4YLU - chains A and B; structure by X-ray diffraction, 2.10 A resolution.

== Chain A (and B) ==
Molecule: ORF1a protein
Source organism: Middle East respiratory syndrome coronavirus
Notes: chain B of this document is another copy of the same molecule, construct and numbering; everything in this record applies to it too
Reference sequence: A0A0A7E693 (A0A0A7E693_9BETC); residues 1-306 here correspond to UniProt positions 3248-3553 (UniProt number = residue number + 3247)
Sequence (306 residues; row label = number of the first residue in the row):
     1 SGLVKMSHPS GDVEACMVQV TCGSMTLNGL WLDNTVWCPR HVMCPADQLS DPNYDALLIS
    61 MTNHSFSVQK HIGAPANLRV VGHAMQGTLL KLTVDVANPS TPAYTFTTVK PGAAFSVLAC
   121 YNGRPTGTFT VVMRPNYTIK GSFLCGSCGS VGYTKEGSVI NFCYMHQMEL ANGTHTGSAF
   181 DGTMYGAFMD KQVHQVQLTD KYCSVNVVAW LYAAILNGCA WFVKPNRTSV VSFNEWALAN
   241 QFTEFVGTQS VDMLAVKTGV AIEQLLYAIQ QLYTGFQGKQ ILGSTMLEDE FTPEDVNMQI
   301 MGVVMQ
Disordered / not traced: 305-306 (chain B: 303-306)
Small-molecule neighbours: R30 (N-{4-[(1H-benzotriazol-1-ylacetyl)(thiophen-3-ylmethyl)amino]phenyl}propanamide): Met25, His41, Leu49, Tyr54, Phe143, Leu144, Cys145, Ser147, Cys148, His166, Gln167, Met168, Glu169, Asp190, Lys191, Gln192
What the authors report for this chain:
  - binding site for R30: His41, Leu49, His166, Glu169
  - catalytic residues: His41, Cys148
  - self-association interface (contacts with another copy of this molecule); pairs are residue here / residue on that copy: His8-Thr128
  - contacts within the chain: His8-Lys155, Met43-Met61 (hydrophobic contact), Ala114-Val132 (hydrophobic contact), Val132-Glu290 (hydrophobic contact), Tyr137-Tyr185 (hydrophobic contact)

== Interface between chain A and chain B ==
Residue-residue contacts (76):
  Ser1(A) with Gly141(B); Ser142(B); Phe143(B), hydrogen bond (backbone-backbone); Glu169(B), hydrogen bond; Asn172(B); Gly173(B), hydrogen bond (side chain-backbone); His175(B), hydrogen bond (backbone-side chain)
  Gly2(A) with Gly141(B); Ser142(B), hydrogen bond (backbone-side chain); Gly173(B)
  Val4(A) with Phe129(B), hydrophobic; Lys140(B); Gly141(B); Ser142(B)
  Lys5(A) with Thr128(B); Phe129(B)
  Met6(A) with Gly127(B); Thr128(B); Phe129(B), hydrophobic; Ser142(B)
  Ser7(A) with Gly127(B); Thr128(B), hydrogen bond (backbone-backbone)
  Pro9(A) with Ser10(B); Glu14(B); Pro125(B); Thr126(B)
  Ser10(A) with Pro9(B); Ser10(B), hydrogen bond (backbone-side chain); Glu14(B), hydrogen bond (backbone-side chain)
  Gly11(A) with Gly11(B); Glu14(B), hydrogen bond (backbone-side chain)
  Glu14(A) with Pro9(B); Ser10(B), hydrogen bond (side chain-backbone); Gly11(B), hydrogen bond (side chain-backbone)
  Pro125(A) with Pro9(B), hydrophobic
  Thr126(A) with Pro9(B)
  Gly127(A) with Met6(B); Ser7(B); Pro9(B)
  Thr128(A) with Met6(B); Ser7(B), hydrogen bond (backbone-backbone); His8(B); Thr128(B)
  Phe129(A) with Val4(B), hydrophobic; Lys5(B); Met6(B), hydrophobic
  Lys140(A) with Val4(B)
  Gly141(A) with Ser1(B); Gly2(B); Val4(B)
  Ser142(A) with Ser1(B); Gly2(B), hydrogen bond (side chain-backbone); Val4(B); Met6(B); Gln299(B), hydrogen bond
  Phe143(A) with Ser1(B), hydrogen bond (backbone-backbone)
  Leu144(A) with Gln299(B); Ile300(B); Gly302(B)
  Glu169(A) with Ser1(B), hydrogen bond (side chain-backbone)
  Asn172(A) with Ser1(B), hydrogen bond; Asn217(B), hydrogen bond
  Gly173(A) with Ser1(B), hydrogen bond (backbone-side chain); Gly2(B)
  His175(A) with Ser1(B), hydrogen bond (side chain-backbone)
  Asn217(A) with Asn172(B), hydrogen bond (backbone-side chain)
  Gly283(A) with Met286(B)
  Ser284(A) with Met286(B)
  Thr285(A) with Thr285(B), hydrogen bond; Met286(B)
  Met286(A) with Gly283(B); Thr285(B)
  Gln299(A) with Ser142(B), hydrogen bond; Leu144(B)
  Ile300(A) with Leu144(B)
  Gly302(A) with Leu144(B)
Interface residues without a listed pair, chain A (39 interface residues in all): Leu3, His8, Leu118, Ala171, Gly218, Met298, Met301
Interface residues without a listed pair, chain B (38 interface residues in all): Leu3, Leu118, Ala171, Ser284, Met298, Met301

== Summary ==
39 residues of chain A face 38 of chain B across their interface; the contacts include 23 hydrogen bonds.
Among the polar pairs are Ser1(A)-Glu169(B), Ser1(A)-Gly173(B) and Ser1(A)-His175(B). Chain A binds compound
R30. The paper reports catalytic residues His41(A) and Cys148(A); a binding site for R30 at His41(A), Leu49(A)
and His166(A) among others.
Chain A and chain B are both ORF1a protein (Middle East respiratory syndrome coronavirus); the structure,
X-ray structure of MERS-CoV nsp5 protease bound with a non-covalent inhibitor, was determined by X-ray
diffraction, deposited together with 4RSP.
